5XD2 - chain A; structure by X-ray diffraction, 1.75 A resolution.

Chain A:
Name: NUDIX family protein
Source organism: Mycobacterium smegmatis (strain ATCC 700084 / mc(2)155)
Reference sequence: A0QUZ2 (A0QUZ2_MYCS2); residue numbers follow UniProt; this construct covers 1-322
Amino-acid sequence (342 residues; each row starts with the number of its first residue; numbers below 1 keep their minus sign (Met-19 is residue -19)):
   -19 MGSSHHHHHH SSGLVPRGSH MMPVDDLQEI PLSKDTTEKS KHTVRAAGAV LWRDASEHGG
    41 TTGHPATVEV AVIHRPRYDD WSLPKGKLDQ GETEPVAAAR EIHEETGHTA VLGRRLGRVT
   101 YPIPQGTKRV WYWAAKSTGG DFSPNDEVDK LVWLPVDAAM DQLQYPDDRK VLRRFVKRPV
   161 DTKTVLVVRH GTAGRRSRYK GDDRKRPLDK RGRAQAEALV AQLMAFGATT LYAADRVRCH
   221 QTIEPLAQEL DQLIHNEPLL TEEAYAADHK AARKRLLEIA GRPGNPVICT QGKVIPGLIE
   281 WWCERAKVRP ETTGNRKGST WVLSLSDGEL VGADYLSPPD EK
Unresolved in the structure: -19 to 20, 35-44
Differences from the reference sequence: initiating methionine (-19); expression tag (-18 to 0)
Bound ions: Mn2+ site 1: Lys65, Glu85 (together with adenosine-5'-pentaphosphate); Mn2+ site 2: Glu81, Glu85, Glu127 (together with adenosine-5'-pentaphosphate); Mn2+ site 3: Glu81 (together with adenosine-5'-pentaphosphate)
Small-molecule neighbours:
  - adenosine-5'-pentaphosphate (5FA): Arg55, Arg57, Tyr58, Asp60, Lys65, Gly66, Lys67, Glu81, Glu85, Val99, Tyr101, Lys108, Glu127, Tyr145, Asp147, Asp148
  - ATP (adenosine-5'-triphosphate): Arg169, His170, Ala173, Gly174, Arg175, Arg176, Ser177, Arg178, Tyr179, Gly181, Arg186, Arg218, Glu242, Gln271, Gly272, Lys273, Lys297
UniProt features mapped onto this chain:
  - motif: Gly66 to Gly87 (Nudix box)
  - binding site (substrate): Arg55 to Tyr58, Asp60, Lys65 to Lys67, Tyr101, Lys108, Glu127, Tyr145
  - binding site (Mg(2+)): Lys65, Glu81, Glu85, Glu127

In short:
Bound to chain A: adenosine-5'-pentaphosphate and ATP. Lys65 and Glu85 coordinate Mn2+ site 1. Glu81, Glu85
and Glu127 form the Mn2+ site 2. From UniProt: 12 substrate-binding residues and 4 Mg2+-binding residues.
Chain A is NUDIX family protein (Mycobacterium smegmatis (strain ATCC 700084 / mc(2)155)); the structure,
Crystal structure of Mycobacterium smegmatis MutT1 in complex with Ap5A, ATP and manganese, was determined by
X-ray diffraction (same publication as 5XD1, 5XD3, 5XD4 and 5XD5).
